Entry 6JO8 (X-ray diffraction, 3.50 A resolution); this record covers chains A and B of the 3 polymer chains in the assembly.

Chain A:
Protein: Togavirin
Organism: Chikungunya virus
Notes: EC 3.4.21.90
Reference sequence: C8YZ73 (C8YZ73_CHIKV); residues 1-405 here correspond to UniProt positions 262-666 (UniProt number = residue number + 261)
Chain sequence (406 residues; numbered 0 to 405; the number before each row is that of its first residue; numbering starts at 0):
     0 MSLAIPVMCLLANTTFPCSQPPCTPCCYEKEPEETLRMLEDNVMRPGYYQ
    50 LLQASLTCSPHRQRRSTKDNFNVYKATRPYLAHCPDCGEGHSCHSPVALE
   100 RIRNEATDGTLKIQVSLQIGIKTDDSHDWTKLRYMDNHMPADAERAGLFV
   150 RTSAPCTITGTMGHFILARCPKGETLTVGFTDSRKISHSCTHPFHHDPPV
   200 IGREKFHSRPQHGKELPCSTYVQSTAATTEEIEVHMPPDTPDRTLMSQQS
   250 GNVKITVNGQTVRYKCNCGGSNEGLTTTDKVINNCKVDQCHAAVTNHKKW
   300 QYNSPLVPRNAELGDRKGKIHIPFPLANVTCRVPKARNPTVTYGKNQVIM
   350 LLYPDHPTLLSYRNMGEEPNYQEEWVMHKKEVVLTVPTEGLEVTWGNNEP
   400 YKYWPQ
Unresolved in the structure: 0-4, 60-67
Cystine bridges: Cys8-Cys17, Cys22-Cys26, Cys25-Cys57, Cys83-Cys189, Cys86-Cys92, Cys155-Cys169, Cys217-Cys330, Cys265-Cys289, Cys267-Cys284
Covalently attached groups: N-acetylglucosamine (NAG) linked to Asn327
Construct notes: expression tag (0)

Chain B:
Protein: Chikv E1
Organism: Chikungunya virus
Reference sequence: A4L787 (A4L787_CHIKV); residues 1-412 here correspond to UniProt positions 101-512 (UniProt number = residue number + 100)
Chain sequence (432 residues; each row starts with the number of its first residue; numbers below 1 keep their minus sign (Gly-19 is residue -19)):
   -19 GGGGSGGGGSGGGGSGGGGSYEHVTVIPNTVGVPYKTLVNRPGYSPMVLE
    31 MELLSVTLEPTLSLDYITCEYKTVIPSPYVKCCGTAECKDKNLPDYSCKV
    81 FTGVYPFMWGGAYCFCDAENTQLSEAHVEKSESCKTEFASAYRAHTASAS
   131 AKLRVLYQGNNITVTAYANGDHAVTVKDAKFIVGPMSSAWTPFDNKIVVY
   181 KGDVYNMDYPPFGAGRPGQFGDIQSRTPESKDVYANTQLVLQRPAAGTVH
   231 VPYSQAPSGFKYWLKERGASLQHTAPFGCQIATNPVRAVNCAVGNMPISI
   281 DIPEAAFTRVVDAPSLTDMSCEVPACTHSSDFGGVAIIKYAASKKGKCAV
   331 HSMTNAVTIREAEIEVEGNSQLQISFSTALASAEFRVQVCSTQVHCAAEC
   381 HPPKDHIVNYPASHTTLGVQDISATAMSWVQK
Unresolved in the structure: -19 to -2, 392-412
Cystine bridges: Cys49-Cys114, Cys62-Cys94, Cys63-Cys96, Cys68-Cys78, Cys259-Cys271, Cys301-Cys376, Cys306-Cys380, Cys328-Cys370
Covalently attached groups: glycan linked to Asn141
Construct notes: expression tag (-19 to 0)
Residues lining bound ligands: N-acetylglucosamine (NAG; 2-acetamido-2-deoxy-beta-D-glucopyranose): Lys115, Thr116, Lys181
Reported in the primary citation:
  - conformationally variable residues (side-chain flip): Trp89

How chain A and chain B interact:
Contacting residue pairs (98):
  Leu80(A) with Trp89(B), hydrophobic
  His82(A) with Thr228(B)
  His93(A) with Phe87(B), hydrogen bond (side chain-backbone); Met88(B); Trp89(B), hydrogen bond (side chain-backbone)
  Arg100(A) with Lys52(B); Glu112(B), salt bridge
  Arg102(A) with Glu112(B), salt bridge
  Asn103(A) with Glu50(B); Lys241(B)
  Glu104(A) with Glu50(B); Ser111(B), hydrogen bond; Ser113(B); Glu117(B)
  Thr106(A) with Glu117(B), hydrogen bond
  Asn136(A) with Trp89(B)
  Arg202(A) with His253(B), hydrogen bond
  Ser218(A) with Glu117(B), hydrogen bond
  Thr228(A) with Lys115(B)
  His234(A) with Ser57(B), hydrogen bond
  Pro237(A) with Tyr93(B), hydrophobic
  Thr239(A) with Trp89(B)
  Pro240(A) with Met88(B); Gly90(B); Ala92(B)
  Asp241(A) with Gly90(B), hydrogen bond (backbone-backbone)
  Arg242(A) with Gly90(B), hydrogen bond (backbone-backbone)
  Lys264(A) with Phe95(B)
  Asn266(A) with Phe95(B)
  Gln288(A) with Phe95(B)
  His290(A) with Ala92(B), hydrogen bond (side chain-backbone); Tyr93(B); Phe95(B)
  Asn302(A) with Pro56(B); Ser57(B), hydrogen bond (side chain-backbone)
  Ser303(A) with Ser57(B), hydrogen bond (backbone-side chain)
  Pro304(A) with Ile55(B); Pro58(B); Val229(B); His230(B)
  Leu305(A) with Val229(B); His230(B)
  Val306(A) with Ser57(B), hydrogen bond (backbone-side chain); Pro58(B); Val229(B)
  Pro307(A) with Pro58(B); Met88(B), hydrophobic; Tyr93(B), hydrophobic; Val229(B)
  Arg308(A) with Ser57(B), hydrogen bond (side chain-backbone); Pro58(B), hydrogen bond (backbone-backbone); Tyr59(B); Tyr93(B), hydrogen bond (backbone-side chain); Glu105(B), salt bridge
  Ala310(A) with Tyr59(B)
  Leu325(A) with Ser113(B); Thr116(B)
  Asn327(A) with Thr116(B)
  Tyr342(A) with Asp385(B); Ile387(B), hydrophobic; Asn389(B)
  Gly343(A) with His386(B); Ile387(B)
  Lys344(A) with His386(B)
  Asn345(A) with Ile387(B)
  Gln346(A) with Ile387(B)
  Arg362(A) with Gln252(B); His253(B); Ala255(B), hydrogen bond (side chain-backbone); Gly258(B); Cys259(B), hydrogen bond (side chain-backbone)
  Met364(A) with Phe257(B); Gly258(B)
  Gly365(A) with Pro256(B); Phe257(B), hydrogen bond (backbone-backbone)
  Glu366(A) with Pro256(B); Phe257(B)
  Pro368(A) with Thr254(B); Pro256(B)
  Tyr370(A) with Ala249(B); His253(B); Thr254(B)
  Glu372(A) with Ala249(B)
  Val385(A) with Ile387(B), hydrophobic
  Lys401(A) with Asn389(B)
  Tyr402(A) with Ile387(B), hydrophobic; Val388(B)
  Trp403(A) with Ile387(B); Val388(B), hydrogen bond (backbone-backbone); Asn389(B); Tyr390(B); Pro391(B)
  Pro404(A) with His386(B)
  Gln405(A) with Ser309(B); Ser310(B), hydrogen bond; Asp385(B); His386(B), hydrogen bond (backbone-backbone); Val388(B)
Other interface residues (no listed pair), chain A (57 interface residues in all): Pro198, Glu229, Asp238, Tyr301, Asn309, Ala326, Glu391
Other interface residues (no listed pair), chain B (52 interface residues in all): Val60, Gly91, Leu103, Lys181, Val231, Leu244, Leu251, Gln260, Pro383

In short:
57 residues of chain A and 52 residues of chain B are in contact, with 22 hydrogen bonds and 3 salt bridges.
Among the polar pairs are Arg100(A)-Glu112(B), Arg102(A)-Glu112(B) and Arg308(A)-Glu105(B). Bound to chain B:
N-acetylglucosamine. N-acetylglucosamine is covalently linked to Asn327(A). From the paper: conformational
variability at Trp89(B).
Chain A is Togavirin and chain B is Chikv E1, both from Chikungunya virus; the structure, The complex
structure of CHIKV envelope glycoprotein bound to human MXRA8, was determined by X-ray diffraction together
with 6JO7 from the same study.
